4F4W - chains A and P of the 3 polymer chains in the assembly; structure by X-ray diffraction, 1.90 A resolution.

[Chain A]
Protein: DNA polymerase IV
Organism: Sulfolobus acidocaldarius
Notes: EC 2.7.7.7
UniProtKB: chimeric construct of Q4JB80, Q97W02: residues 1-231 from Q4JB80 (DPO4_SULAC) positions 1-231 (same numbers); residues 232-353 from Q97W02 positions 231-352 (UniProt number = residue number - 1)
Chain sequence (361 residues; row label = number of the first residue in the row):
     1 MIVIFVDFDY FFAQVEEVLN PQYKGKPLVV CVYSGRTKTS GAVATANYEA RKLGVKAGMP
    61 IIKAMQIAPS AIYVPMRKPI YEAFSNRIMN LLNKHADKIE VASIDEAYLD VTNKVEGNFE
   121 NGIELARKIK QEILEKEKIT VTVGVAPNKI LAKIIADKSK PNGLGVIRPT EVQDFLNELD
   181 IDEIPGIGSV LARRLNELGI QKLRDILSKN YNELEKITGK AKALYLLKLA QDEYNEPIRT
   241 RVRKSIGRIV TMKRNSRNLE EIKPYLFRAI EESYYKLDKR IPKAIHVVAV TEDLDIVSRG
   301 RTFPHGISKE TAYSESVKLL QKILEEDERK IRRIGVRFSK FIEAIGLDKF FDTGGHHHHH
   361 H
Unresolved in the structure: 343-361
Construct notes: expression tag (354-361)
Bound ions: Ca2+ site 1: Asp-7, Phe-8, Asp-105 (together with 2'-deoxycytidine-5'-triphosphate); Ca2+ site 2: Asp-7, Asp-105, Glu-106 (together with 2'-deoxycytidine-5'-triphosphate) (shared with DC13(P) of chain P)
Small-molecule neighbours: 2'-deoxycytidine-5'-triphosphate (DCP): Asp-7, Phe-8, Asp-9, Tyr-10, Phe-11, Phe-12, Ala-44, Thr-45, Tyr-48, Arg-51, Ala-57, Gly-58, Asp-105, Lys-160
Reported in the primary citation:
  - contacts within the chain: Arg-36/Asn-255 (hydrogen bond)
  - binding site for the 18-nt DNA strand: Thr-251, Arg-332
  - conformationally variable residues (loop rearrangement): Arg-241 to Ile-246

[Chain P]
Molecule: 13-nt DNA strand
Sequence (13 nucleotides; each row starts with the number of its first residue):
     1 GGCACTGATC GGC
Bound ions: Ca2+: DC13 (together with 2'-deoxycytidine-5'-triphosphate) (shared with Asp-7(A), Asp-105(A), Glu-106(A) of chain A)

[Interface between chain A and chain P]
Contacting residue pairs (17):
  Ser-103(A) / DC13(P)  phosphate contact
  Asp-105(A) / DC13(P)  phosphate contact
  Glu-106(A) / DC13(P)  phosphate contact
  Lys-153(A) / DC13(P)  salt bridge to the phosphate
  Gly-188(A) / DG12(P)  phosphate contact
  His-286(A) / DG7(P)  sugar contact
  Val-297(A) / DT9(P)  phosphate contact
  Ser-298(A) / DA8(P)  sugar contact
  Ser-298(A) / DT9(P)  hydrogen bond to the phosphate
  Arg-299(A) / DA8(P)  salt bridge to the phosphate
  Gly-300(A) / DG7(P)  sugar contact
  Gly-300(A) / DA8(P)  hydrogen bond to the phosphate
  Arg-301(A) / DG7(P)  phosphate contact
  Thr-302(A) / DT6(P)  phosphate contact
  Thr-302(A) / DG7(P)  hydrogen bond to the phosphate
  Lys-340(A) / DT6(P)  salt bridge to the phosphate
  Lys-340(A) / DG7(P)  salt bridge to the phosphate
Interface residues without a listed pair, chain A (16 interface residues in all): Val-190, Ile-296, Arg-337
Interface residues without a listed pair, chain P (8 interface residues in all): DC10, DG11

[Overview]
16 residues of chain A and 8 residues of chain P are in contact, with 3 hydrogen bonds and 4 salt bridges.
Polar pairs include Ser-298(A)/DT9(P), Gly-300(A)/DA8(P) and Thr-302(A)/DG7(P). Bound to chain A:
2'-deoxycytidine-5'-triphosphate. The paper reports a binding site for the 18-nt DNA strand at Thr-251(A) and
Arg-332(A); conformational variability at Arg-241(A).
Chain A is DNA polymerase IV (Sulfolobus acidocaldarius) and chain P is a 13-nt DNA strand; the structure,
Y-family DNA polymerase chimera Dbh-Dpo4-Dpo4 #1, was determined by X-ray diffraction together with 4F4X,
4F4Y, 4F4Z, 4F50 and 4HYK from the same study.
